5C52 - chains A and B of the 5 polymer chains in the assembly; structure by X-ray diffraction, 3.64 A resolution.

[Chain A]
Protein: DNA polymerase subunit gamma-1
Source organism: Homo sapiens
Notes: EC 2.7.7.7
UniProt: P54098 (DPOG1_HUMAN); aligned to UniProt positions 25-1229 over residues 35-1239 (the alignment contains insertions or deletions, so no single offset holds)
Amino-acid sequence (1205 residues; row label = number of the first residue in the row):
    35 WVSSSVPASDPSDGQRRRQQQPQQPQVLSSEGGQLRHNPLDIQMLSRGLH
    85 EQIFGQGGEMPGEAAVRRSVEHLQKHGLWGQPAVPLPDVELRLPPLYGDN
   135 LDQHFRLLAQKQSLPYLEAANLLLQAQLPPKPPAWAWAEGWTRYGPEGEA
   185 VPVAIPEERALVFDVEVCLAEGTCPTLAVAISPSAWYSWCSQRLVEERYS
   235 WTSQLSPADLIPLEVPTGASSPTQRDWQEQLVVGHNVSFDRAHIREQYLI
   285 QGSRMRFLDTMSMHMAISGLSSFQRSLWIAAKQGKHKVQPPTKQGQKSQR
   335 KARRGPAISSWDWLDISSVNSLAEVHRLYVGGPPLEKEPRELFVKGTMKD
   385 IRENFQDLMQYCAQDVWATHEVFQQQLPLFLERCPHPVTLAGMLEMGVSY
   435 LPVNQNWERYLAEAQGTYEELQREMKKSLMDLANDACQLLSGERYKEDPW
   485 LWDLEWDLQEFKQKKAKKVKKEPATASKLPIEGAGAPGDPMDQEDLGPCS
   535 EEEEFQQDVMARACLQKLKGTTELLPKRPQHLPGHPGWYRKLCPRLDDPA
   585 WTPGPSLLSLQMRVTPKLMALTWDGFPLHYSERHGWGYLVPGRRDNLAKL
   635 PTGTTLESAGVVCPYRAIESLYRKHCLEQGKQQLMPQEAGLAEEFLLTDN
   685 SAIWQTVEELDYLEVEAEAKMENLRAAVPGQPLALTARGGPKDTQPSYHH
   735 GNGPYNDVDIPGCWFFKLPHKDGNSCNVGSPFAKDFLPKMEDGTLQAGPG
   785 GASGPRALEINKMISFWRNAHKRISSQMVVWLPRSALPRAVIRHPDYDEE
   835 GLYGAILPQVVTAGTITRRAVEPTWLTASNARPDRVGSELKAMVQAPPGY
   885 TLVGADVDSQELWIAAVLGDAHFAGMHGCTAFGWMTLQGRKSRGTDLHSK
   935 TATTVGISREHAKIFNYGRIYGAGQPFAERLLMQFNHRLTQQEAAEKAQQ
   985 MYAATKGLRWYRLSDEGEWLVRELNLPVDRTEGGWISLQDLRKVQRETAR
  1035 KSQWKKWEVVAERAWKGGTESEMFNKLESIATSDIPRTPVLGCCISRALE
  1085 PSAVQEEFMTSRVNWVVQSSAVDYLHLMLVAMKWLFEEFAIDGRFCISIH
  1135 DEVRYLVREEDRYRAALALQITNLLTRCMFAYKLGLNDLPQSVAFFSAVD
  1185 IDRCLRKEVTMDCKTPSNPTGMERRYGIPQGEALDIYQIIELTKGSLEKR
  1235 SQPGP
Not modelled in the structure: 35-77, 250-261, 317-340, 511-529, 624-629, 663-737, 993-1024, 1229-1239
Swiss-Prot annotation at these positions:
  - binding site (a 2'-deoxyribonucleoside 5'-triphosphate): Val901, Arg953, Asp1145
  - binding site (Mg(2+)): Val901, Asp1145
Bound ions: Mg2+: Asp890, Val891 (together with 1RY)
Residues lining bound ligands: 1RY ([[(2R,5S)-5-(4-azanyl-5-fluoranyl-2-oxidanylidene-pyrimidin-1-yl)-1,3-oxathiolan-2-yl]methoxy-oxidanyl-phosphoryl] phosphono hydrogen phosphate): Arg853, Asp890, Val891, Asp892, Ser893, Gln894, Glu895, His932, Arg943, Lys947, Tyr951, Asn1098, Gln1102, Ala1105, Asp1135

[Chain B]
Protein: DNA polymerase subunit gamma-2, mitochondrial
Source organism: Homo sapiens
Notes: EC 2.7.7.7
UniProt: Q9UHN1 (DPOG2_HUMAN); numbering as in UniProt (aligned over 1-485)
Amino-acid sequence (485 residues; row label = number of the first residue in the row):
     1 MRSRVAVRACHKVCRCLLSGFGGRVDAGQPELLTERSSPKGGHVKSHAEL
    51 EGNGEHPEAPGSGEGSLALLEICQRRHFLSGSKQQLSRDSLLSGCHPGFG
   101 PLGVELRKNLAAEWWTSVVVFREQVFPVDALHHKPGPLLPGDSAFRLVSA
   151 ETLREILQDKELSKEQLVAFLENVLKTSGKLRENLLHGALEHYVNCLDLV
   201 NKRLPYGLAQIGVCFHPVFDTKQIRNGVKSIGEKTEASLVWFTPPRTSNQ
   251 WLDFWLRHRLQWWRKFAMSPSNFSSSDCQDEEGRKGNKLYYNFPWGKELI
   301 ETLWNLGDHELLHMYPGNVSKLHGRDGRKNVVPCVLSVNGDLDRGMLAYL
   351 YDSFQLTENSFTRKKNLHRKVLKLHPCLAPIKVALDVGRGPTLELRQVCQ
   401 GLFNELLENGISVWPGYLETMQSSLEQLYSKYDEMSILFTVLVTETTLEN
   451 GLIHLRSRDTTMKEMMHISKLKDFLIKYISSAKNV
Not modelled in the structure: 1-67, 137-178, 222-228, 356-361
Differences from the reference sequence: conflict Leu67 (Glu in Q9UHN1)
Swiss-Prot annotation at these positions:
  - modified residue: Ser38 (Phosphoserine)
  - natural variant: Arg182 (R182W: In MTDPS16), Gly416 (G416A: No functional deficit), Asp433 (D433Y: In MTDPS16B), Gly451 (G451E: In PEOA4)

[Chain A / chain B interface]
Pairs across the interface (68; chain A residue first):
  Glu447(A) with Arg257(B), salt bridge
  Glu454(A) with Gln261(B), hydrogen bond
  Arg457(A) with Arg264(B); Lys265(B)
  Lys461(A) with Ala267(B); His375(B)
  Asp465(A) with Met268(B); Lys373(B)
  Asn468(A) with Asp459(B); Thr460(B)
  Asp469(A) with Gln355(B); Arg369(B), salt bridge; Lys373(B), salt bridge
  Cys471(A) with Thr460(B), hydrogen bond; Met462(B)
  Gln472(A) with Leu367(B); Arg369(B); Thr461(B)
  Arg478(A) with Leu367(B)
  Trp484(A) with Lys364(B)
  Pro507(A) with Glu445(B); Glu449(B)
  Ala508(A) with Glu445(B)
  Thr509(A) with Glu445(B), hydrogen bond (backbone-side chain)
  Ala510(A) with Glu445(B), hydrogen bond (backbone-side chain)
  Asp542(A) with Asn404(B)
  Met544(A) with Gln397(B)
  Ala545(A) with Gln397(B)
  Arg546(A) with Asn404(B); Glu408(B), salt bridge
  Leu549(A) with Val398(B), hydrophobic; Gly401(B); Leu402(B); Glu405(B); Ile468(B), hydrophobic
  Leu552(A) with Leu448(B), hydrophobic
  Lys553(A) with His467(B); Ile468(B); Ser469(B), hydrogen bond; Lys470(B)
  Thr556(A) with Asn450(B), hydrogen bond (side chain-backbone); Gly451(B); His467(B)
  Leu559(A) with Asn450(B)
  Leu566(A) with Glu464(B)
  Pro567(A) with Glu464(B)
  Gly568(A) with Met462(B); Lys463(B); Glu464(B), hydrogen bond (backbone-side chain)
  His569(A) with Thr460(B); Met462(B); Glu464(B), salt bridge
  Tyr573(A) with Thr460(B)
  Leu580(A) with Lys477(B)
  Trp585(A) with Lys477(B); Tyr478(B), hydrophobic; Ser481(B), hydrogen bond (backbone-side chain)
  Thr586(A) with Val485(B)
  Pro587(A) with Tyr478(B), hydrophobic; Ser481(B); Ala482(B), hydrophobic
  Gly782(A) with Lys364(B)
  Pro783(A) with Arg363(B)
  Glu833(A) with Arg246(B), salt bridge; Arg328(B), salt bridge; Lys329(B), salt bridge
  Glu834(A) with Arg328(B)
  Glu1207(A) with Gln250(B)
Interface residues without a listed pair, chain A (46 interface residues in all): Glu458, Leu474, Cys548, Glu557, Pro570, Gly588, Leu655, Tyr831
Interface residues without a listed pair, chain B (50 interface residues in all): Pro270, Thr362, Gln400, Thr447, Ser457, Phe474

[In short]
The interface between chain A and chain B involves 46 residues on one side and 50 on the other, with 8
hydrogen bonds and 8 salt bridges. Among the polar pairs are Glu447(A)-Arg257(B), Asp469(A)-Arg369(B) and
Asp469(A)-Lys373(B). Bound to chain A: compound 1RY.
Chain A is DNA polymerase subunit gamma-1 and chain B is DNA polymerase subunit gamma-2, mitochondrial, both
from Homo sapiens; the structure, Probing the Structural and Molecular Basis of Nucleotide Selectivity by
Human Mitochondrial DNA Polymerase gamma, was determined by X-ray diffraction (same publication as 5C51 and
5C53).
